PDB entry 1P9D | solution NMR | chains S and U

# Chain S
Protein: 26S proteasome non-ATPase regulatory subunit 4
From: Homo sapiens
Notes: fragment: C-terminal ubiquitin-interacting motif, PUBS2
UniProtKB: P55036 (PSD4_HUMAN); residue numbers follow UniProt; this construct covers 263-307
Sequence (45 residues; numbered 263 to 307; the number before each row is that of its first residue):
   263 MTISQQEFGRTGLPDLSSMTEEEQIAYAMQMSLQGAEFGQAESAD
Unresolved in the structure: 263-269, 302-307
Swiss-Prot annotation at these positions:
  - region: Ile287 to Met291 (Essential for ubiquitin-binding)
  - modified residue: Ser266 (Phosphoserine)
From the paper describing this entry:
  - contacts within the chain: Leu278-Tyr289

# Chain U
Protein: UV excision repair protein RAD23 homolog A
From: Homo sapiens
Notes: fragment: ubiquitin-like domain
UniProtKB: P54725 (RD23A_HUMAN); numbering as in UniProt (aligned over 1-78)
Sequence (78 residues; numbered 1 to 78; the number before each row is that of its first residue):
     1 MAVTITLKTLQQQTFKIRMEPDETVKVLKEKIEAEKGRDAFPVAGQKLIY
    51 AGKILSDDVPIRDYRIDEKNFVVVMVTK
From the paper describing this entry:
  - mutagenesis - T77S: unchanged binding to 26S proteasome non-ATPase regulatory subunit 4 (chain S)
  - contacts within the chain: Ile32-Phe41 (hydrophobic contact), Thr9-Phe41 (hydrophobic contact), Phe41-Val74 (hydrophobic contact), Lys29-Gln46 (hydrogen bond), Phe41-Gln46 (hydrogen bond)

# Chain S / chain U interface
Residue-residue contacts (28):
  Gly274(S) - Lys36(U)
  Pro276(S) - Gln11(U)
  Pro276(S) - Lys36(U)
  Thr282(S) - Val76(U)
  Thr282(S) - Thr77(U)
  Thr282(S) - Lys78(U)
  Glu283(S) - Val76(U)
  Glu283(S) - Thr77(U)
  Gln286(S) - Leu10(U)
  Gln286(S) - Ala40(U)
  Gln286(S) - Phe41(U)
  Gln286(S) - Met75(U)
  Gln286(S) - Val76(U)
  Ile287(S) - Met75(U)
  Tyr289(S) - Leu10(U)
  Ala290(S) - Leu10(U)
  Ala290(S) - Val73(U)
  Ala290(S) - Met75(U)
  Met291(S) - Met75(U)
  Met293(S) - Lys8(U)
  Met293(S) - Thr9(U)
  Met293(S) - Leu10(U)
  Met293(S) - Gln12(U)
  Met293(S) - Val73(U)
  Ser294(S) - Ile49(U)
  Ser294(S) - Val73(U)
  Gln296(S) - Asn70(U)
  Gln296(S) - Phe71(U)
Also at the interface, not in a pair above, chain S (17 interface residues in all): Leu275, Asp277, Leu278, Glu285, Ala298
Also at the interface, not in a pair above, chain U (19 interface residues in all): Asp39, Ala51, Gly52
The authors on this interface:
  - residue pairs: Glu283(S)-Lys78(U), Gln286(S)-Val76(U) (hydrogen bond), Ile287(S)-Met75(U), Tyr289(S)-Leu10(U), Ala290(S)-Leu10(U) (hydrophobic contact), Ala290(S)-Ile49(U) (hydrophobic contact), Ala290(S)-Val73(U) (hydrophobic contact), Ala290(S)-Met75(U) (hydrophobic contact), Met291(S)-Met75(U) (hydrophobic contact), Ser294(S)-Ile49(U), Ser294(S)-Gly52(U)
  - interface residues, chain S: Leu278(S)
  - interface residues, chain U: Lys8(U), Leu10(U), Ile49(U), Phe71(U), Val73(U), Met75(U), Val76(U)
  - hot spots on chain U (mutagenesis) - I49A (4.5-fold), F71A (3.7-fold): decreased binding to 26S proteasome non-ATPase regulatory subunit 4 (chain S)

# Summary
17 residues of chain S face 19 of chain U across their interface. The authors report contacts between
Glu283(S) and Lys78(U), Ile287(S) and Met75(U) and Tyr289(S) and Leu10(U) among others; a hydrogen bond
between Gln286(S) and Val76(U); hydrophobic contacts between Ala290(S) and Leu10(U), Ala290(S) and Ile49(U)
and Ala290(S) and Val73(U) among others. From the paper: I49A and F71A of chain U reduce binding to 26S
proteasome non-ATPase regulatory subunit 4 (chain S); interface residues Leu278(S) and Lys8(U) among others.
Chain S is 26S proteasome non-ATPase regulatory subunit 4 and chain U is UV excision repair protein RAD23
homolog A, both from Homo sapiens; the structure, High-resolution structure of the complex of HHR23A
ubiquitin-like domain and the C-terminal ubiquitin-interacting motif of proteasome ..., was determined by
solution NMR.
